8YYJ - chain A; structure by X-ray diffraction, 3.00 A resolution.

# Chain A
Molecule: Ribonuclease J 2
Source organism: Staphylococcus aureus
Notes: EC 3.1.-.-
Reference sequence: Q5HPR6 (RNJ2_STAEQ); residue numbers follow UniProt; this construct covers 1-557
Sequence (571 residues; row label = number of the first residue in the row; numbers below 1 keep their minus sign (Met-13 is residue -13)):
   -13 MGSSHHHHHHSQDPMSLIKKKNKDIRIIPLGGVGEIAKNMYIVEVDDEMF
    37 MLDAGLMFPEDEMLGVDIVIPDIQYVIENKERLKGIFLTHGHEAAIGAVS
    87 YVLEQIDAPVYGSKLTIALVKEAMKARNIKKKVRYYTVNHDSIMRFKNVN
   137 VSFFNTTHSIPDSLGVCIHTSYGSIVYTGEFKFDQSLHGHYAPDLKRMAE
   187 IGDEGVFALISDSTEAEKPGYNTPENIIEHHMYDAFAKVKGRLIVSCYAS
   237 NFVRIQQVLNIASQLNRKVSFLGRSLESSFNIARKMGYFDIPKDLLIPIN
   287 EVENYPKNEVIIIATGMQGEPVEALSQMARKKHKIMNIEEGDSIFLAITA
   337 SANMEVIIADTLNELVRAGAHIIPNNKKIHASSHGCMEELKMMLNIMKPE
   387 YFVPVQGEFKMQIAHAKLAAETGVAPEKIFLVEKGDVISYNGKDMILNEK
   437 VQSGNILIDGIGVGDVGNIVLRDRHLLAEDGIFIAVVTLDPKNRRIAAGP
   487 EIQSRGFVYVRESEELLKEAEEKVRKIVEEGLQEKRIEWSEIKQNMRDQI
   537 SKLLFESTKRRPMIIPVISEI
Unresolved in the structure: -13 to 5, 48-49, 445-557
Sequence notes: initiating methionine (-13); expression tag (-12 to 0); engineered mutation Ala80 (His in Q5HPR6)
Ion coordination: Mn2+: His78, His144, Glu166
Swiss-Prot annotation at these positions:
  - binding site (Zn(2+)): His76, His78, His144, Glu166
  - binding site (substrate): His366 to His370

# Overview
His78, His144 and Glu166 form the Mn2+ site. Curated annotation (UniProt) lists 4 Zn2+-binding residues and 5
substrate-binding residues.
Chain A is Ribonuclease J 2 (Staphylococcus aureus); the structure, RNase J2 mutant H80A, was determined by
X-ray diffraction together with 8YYF, 8YYG, 8YYH, 8YYI and 8YYK from the same study.
